PDB entry 4X0N | X-ray diffraction, 2.60 A resolution | chains A and B

Chain A:
Protein: Pancreatic alpha-amylase
From: Sus scrofa
Notes: EC 3.2.1.1
UniProtKB: P00690 (AMYP_PIG); residues 1-496 here correspond to UniProt positions 16-511 (UniProt number = residue number + 15)
Chain sequence (496 residues; each row starts with the number of its first residue):
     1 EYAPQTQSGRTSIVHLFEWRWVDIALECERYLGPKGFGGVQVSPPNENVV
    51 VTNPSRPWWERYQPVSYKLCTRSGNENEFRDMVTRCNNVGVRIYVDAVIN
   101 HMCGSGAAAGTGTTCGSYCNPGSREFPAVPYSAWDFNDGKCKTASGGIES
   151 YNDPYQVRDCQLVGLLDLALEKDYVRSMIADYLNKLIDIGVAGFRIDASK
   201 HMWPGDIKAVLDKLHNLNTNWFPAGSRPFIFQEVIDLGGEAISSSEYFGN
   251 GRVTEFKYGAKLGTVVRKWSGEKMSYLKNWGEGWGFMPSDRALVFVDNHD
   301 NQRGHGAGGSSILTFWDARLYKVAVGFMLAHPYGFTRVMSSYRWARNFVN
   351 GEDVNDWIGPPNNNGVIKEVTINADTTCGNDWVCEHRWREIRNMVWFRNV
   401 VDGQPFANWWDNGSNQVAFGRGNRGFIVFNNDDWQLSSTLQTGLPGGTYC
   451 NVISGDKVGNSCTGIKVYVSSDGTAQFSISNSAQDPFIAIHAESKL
Cystine bridges: Cys28-Cys86, Cys70-Cys115, Cys141-Cys160, Cys378-Cys384, Cys450-Cys462
Modified residues: Glu1 (pyroglutamic acid; PCA)
Sequence notes: conflict Val49 (Ile64 in P00690), Ser123 (Asn138 in P00690), Ser243 (Gln258 in P00690), Ser310 (Ala325 in P00690), Glu352 (Gln367 in P00690), Glu390 (Gln405 in P00690), Asp411 (Ala426 in P00690), Asn451 (Asp466 in P00690), Gln484 (Glu499 in P00690)
Ion coordination: Ca2+: Asn100, Arg158, Asp167, His201
Swiss-Prot annotation at these positions:
  - active site: Asp197 (Nucleophile), Glu233 (Proton donor)
  - binding site (Ca(2+)): Asn100, Arg158, Asp167, His201
  - binding site (chloride): Arg195, Asn298, Arg337
  - site: Asp300 (Transition state stabilizer)
  - glycosylation: Asn412 (N-linked (GlcNAc...) asparagine)

Chain B:
Protein: Helianthamide
Chain sequence (44 residues; each row starts with the number of its first residue):
  1001 ESGNSCYIYHGVSGICKASCAEDEKAMAGMGVCEGHLCCYKTPW
Cystine bridges: Cys1006-Cys1038, Cys1016-Cys1033, Cys1020-Cys1039

How chain A and chain B interact:
Contacting residue pairs (49; chain A residue first):
  Asn53(A) with Pro1043(B)
  Trp58(A) with His1010(B)
  Trp59(A) with His1010(B); Gly1011(B); Pro1043(B), hydrophobic; Trp1044(B), hydrophobic
  Tyr62(A) with Tyr1009(B); His1010(B)
  Gln63(A) with Trp1044(B)
  His101(A) with Tyr1009(B), hydrogen bond
  Ile148(A) with Met1027(B)
  Glu149(A) with Ala1026(B); Met1027(B); Ala1028(B), hydrogen bond (backbone-backbone)
  Ser150(A) with Ala1028(B)
  Tyr151(A) with Ile1008(B); Met1027(B), hydrophobic; Ala1028(B), hydrogen bond (backbone-backbone); Gly1029(B)
  Asn152(A) with Gly1029(B)
  Leu162(A) with Ile1008(B), hydrophobic; Tyr1009(B), hydrophobic
  Val163(A) with Ile1008(B), hydrophobic; Val1012(B), hydrophobic; Tyr1040(B), hydrophobic; Thr1042(B); Trp1044(B), hydrogen bond (backbone-side chain)
  Leu165(A) with Tyr1009(B), hydrophobic
  Arg195(A) with His1010(B), hydrogen bond
  Asp197(A) with Tyr1009(B), hydrogen bond; His1010(B), salt bridge
  Ala198(A) with Tyr1009(B), hydrophobic
  Glu233(A) with His1010(B)
  Ile235(A) with Tyr1007(B), hydrophobic
  Glu240(A) with Gly1029(B); Gly1031(B), hydrogen bond (side chain-backbone)
  Trp269(A) with Glu1001(B); Ser1002(B)
  His299(A) with His1010(B), hydrogen bond
  Asp300(A) with Tyr1007(B), hydrogen bond; His1010(B), salt bridge
  His305(A) with Ser1005(B), hydrogen bond; Tyr1007(B); Ser1013(B), hydrogen bond (backbone-side chain)
  Gly306(A) with Tyr1007(B)
  Gly308(A) with Ser1002(B)
  Gly309(A) with Ser1002(B)
  Ser310(A) with Glu1001(B); Ser1002(B), hydrogen bond (side chain-backbone)
Also at the interface, not in a pair above, chain A (33 interface residues in all): Val98, His201, Leu237, Ala307, Ser311
Also at the interface, not in a pair above, chain B (22 interface residues in all): Gly1003, Met1030, Val1032

In short:
The interface between chain A and chain B involves 33 residues on one side and 22 on the other; the contacts
include 12 hydrogen bonds and 2 salt bridges. Polar contacts include Asp197(A)-His1010(B),
Asp300(A)-His1010(B) and His101(A)-Tyr1009(B).
Chain A is Pancreatic alpha-amylase (Sus scrofa) and chain B is Helianthamide; the structure, Porcine
pancreatic alpha-amylase in complex with helianthamide, a novel proteinaceous inhibitor, was determined by
X-ray diffraction.
